6NQB - chains N and A of the 16 polymer chains in the assembly; structure by electron microscopy, 3.80 A resolution.

Chain N:
Name: 30S ribosomal protein S14
Source organism: Escherichia coli
UniProtKB: A0A090BZT4 (A0A090BZT4_ECOLX); residues 1-100 here correspond to UniProt positions 2-101 (UniProt number = residue number + 1)
Chain sequence (99 residues; each row starts with the number of its first residue; note: 1 number in that range is skipped by the numbering (no residue carries it; nothing is unmodelled there)):
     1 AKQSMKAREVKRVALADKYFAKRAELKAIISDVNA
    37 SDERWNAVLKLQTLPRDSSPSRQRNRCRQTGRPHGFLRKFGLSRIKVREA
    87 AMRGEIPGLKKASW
Disordered / not traced: 37-39

Chain A:
Molecule: 16S ribosomal RNA
Source organism: Escherichia coli
Sequence (1542 nucleotides; each row starts with the number of its first residue):
     1 AAAUUGAAGAGUUUGAUCAUGGCUCAGAUUGAACGCUGGCGGCAGGCCUA
    51 ACACAUGCAAGUCGAACGGUAACAGGAAGAAGCUUGCUUCUUUGCUGACG
   101 AGUGGCGGACGGGUGAGUAAUGUCUGGGAAACUGCCUGAUGGAGGGGGAU
   151 AACUACUGGAAACGGUAGCUAAUACCGCAUAACGUCGCAAGACCAAAGAG
   201 GGGGACCUUCGGGCCUCUUGCCAUCGGAUGUGCCCAGAUGGGAUUAGCUA
   251 GUAGGUGGGGUAACGGCUCACCUAGGCGACGAUCCCUAGCUGGUCUGAGA
   301 GGAUGACCAGCCACACUGGAACUGAGACACGGUCCAGACUCCUACGGGAG
   351 GCAGCAGUGGGGAAUAUUGCACAAUGGGCGCAAGCCUGAUGCAGCCAUGC
   401 CGCGUGUAUGAAGAAGGCCUUCGGGUUGUAAAGUACUUUCAGCGGGGAGG
   451 AAGGGAGUAAAGUUAAUACCUUUGCUCAUUGACGUUACCCGCAGAAGAAG
   501 CACCGGCUAACUCCGUGCCAGCAGCCGCGGUAAUACGGAGGGUGCAAGCG
   551 UUAAUCGGAAUUACUGGGCGUAAAGCGCACGCAGGCGGUUUGUUAAGUCA
   601 GAUGUGAAAUCCCCGGGCUCAACCUGGGAACUGCAUCUGAUACUGGCAAG
   651 CUUGAGUCUCGUAGAGGGGGGUAGAAUUCCAGGUGUAGCGGUGAAAUGCG
   701 UAGAGAUCUGGAGGAAUACCGGUGGCGAAGGCGGCCCCCUGGACGAAGAC
   751 UGACGCUCAGGUGCGAAAGCGUGGGGAGCAAACAGGAUUAGAUACCCUGG
   801 UAGUCCACGCCGUAAACGAUGUCGACUUGGAGGUUGUGCCCUUGAGGCGU
   851 GGCUUCCGGAGCUAACGCGUUAAGUCGACCGCCUGGGGAGUACGGCCGCA
   901 AGGUUAAAACUCAAAUGAAUUGACGGGGGCCCGCACAAGCGGUGGAGCAU
   951 GUGGUUUAAUUCGAUGCAACGCGAAGAACCUUACCUGGUCUUGACAUCCA
  1001 CGGAAGUUUUCAGAGAUGAGAAUGUGCCUUCGGGAACCGUGAGACAGGUG
  1051 CUGCAUGGCUGUCGUCAGCUCGUGUUGUGAAAUGUUGGGUUAAGUCCCGC
  1101 AACGAGCGCAACCCUUAUCCUUUGUUGCCAGCGGUCCGGCCGGGAACUCA
  1151 AAGGAGACUGCCAGUGAUAAACUGGAGGAAGGUGGGGAUGACGUCAAGUC
  1201 AUCAUGGCCCUUACGACCAGGGCUACACACGUGCUACAAUGGCGCAUACA
  1251 AAGAGAAGCGACCUCGCGAGAGCAAGCGGACCUCAUAAAGUGCGUCGUAG
  1301 UCCGGAUUGGAGUCUGCAACUCGACUCCAUGAAGUCGGAAUCGCUAGUAA
  1351 UCGUGGAUCAGAAUGCCACGGUGAAUACGUUCCCGGGCCUUGUACACACC
  1401 GCCCGUCACACCAUGGGAGUGGGUUGCAAAAGAAGUAGGUAGCUUAACCU
  1451 UCGGGAGGGCGCUUACCACUUUGUGAUUCAUGACUGGGGUGAAGUCGUAA
  1501 CAAGGUAACCGUAGGGGAACCUGCGGUUGGAUCACCUCCUUA
Disordered / not traced: 1-4, 681-711, 781-800, 1397-1542

Chain N / chain A interface:
Contacting residue pairs (68):
  Ala-1(N) / U1049(A)  base contact
  Ala-1(N) / U1202(A)  hydrogen bond to the phosphate
  Ala-1(N) / C1203(A)  phosphate contact
  Lys-2(N) / A983(A)  salt bridge to the phosphate
  Lys-2(N) / U1049(A)  phosphate contact
  Lys-2(N) / G1050(A)  salt bridge to the phosphate
  Lys-2(N) / A1216(A)  salt bridge to the phosphate
  Gln-3(N) / G1048(A)  phosphate contact
  Gln-3(N) / U1049(A)  phosphate contact
  Gln-3(N) / C1203(A)  sugar contact
  Ser-4(N) / G1047(A)  phosphate contact
  Ser-4(N) / G1048(A)  hydrogen bond to the phosphate
  Ser-4(N) / A1216(A)  hydrogen bond to the phosphate
  Met-5(N) / U981(A)  phosphate contact
  Ala-7(N) / A994(A)  base contact
  Arg-8(N) / U981(A)  salt bridge to the phosphate
  Arg-8(N) / A1216(A)  salt bridge to the phosphate
  Arg-8(N) / C1217(A)  salt bridge to the phosphate
  Arg-12(N) / C980(A)  hydrogen bond to the phosphate
  Arg-12(N) / U981(A)  salt bridge to the phosphate
  Asp-17(N) / A1257(A)  hydrogen bond to the base
  Phe-20(N) / A1257(A)  base contact
  Asp-32(N) / G1272(A)  phosphate contact
  Val-33(N) / A1271(A)  phosphate contact
  Val-33(N) / G1272(A)  phosphate contact
  Val-33(N) / C1314(A)  phosphate contact
  Gln-48(N) / C1317(A)  hydrogen bond to the sugar
  Thr-49(N) / C1317(A)  hydrogen bond to the base
  Leu-50(N) / G1013(A)  base contact
  Leu-50(N) / G1015(A)  sugar contact
  Arg-52(N) / A1219(A)  phosphate contact
  Arg-52(N) / G1220(A)  salt bridge to the phosphate
  Arg-52(N) / C1317(A)  hydrogen bond to the base
  Asp-53(N) / G1015(A)  hydrogen bond to the sugar
  Asp-53(N) / A1016(A)  sugar contact
  Asp-53(N) / C1218(A)  phosphate contact
  Asp-53(N) / A1219(A)  phosphate contact
  Pro-56(N) / A1257(A)  base contact
  Ser-57(N) / C979(A)  hydrogen bond to the base
  Ser-57(N) / A1318(A)  base contact
  Ser-57(N) / A1360(A)  base contact
  Arg-58(N) / C979(A)  hydrogen bond to the base
  Arg-58(N) / C980(A)  hydrogen bond to the sugar
  Arg-60(N) / C1359(A)  phosphate contact
  Thr-66(N) / C1203(A)  sugar contact
  Arg-68(N) / A974(A)  salt bridge to the phosphate
  Arg-68(N) / U1202(A)  hydrogen bond to the sugar
  Pro-69(N) / U1049(A)  base contact
  His-70(N) / A974(A)  hydrogen bond to the sugar
  His-70(N) / G976(A)  salt bridge to the phosphate
  Gly-71(N) / A974(A)  phosphate contact
  Gly-71(N) / A975(A)  sugar contact
  Gly-71(N) / G976(A)  hydrogen bond to the phosphate
  Phe-72(N) / U1358(A)  sugar contact
  Leu-73(N) / U1358(A)  phosphate contact
  Arg-74(N) / U1358(A)  salt bridge to the phosphate
  Arg-80(N) / G973(A)  hydrogen bond to the sugar
  Arg-80(N) / A974(A)  salt bridge to the phosphate
  Ile-81(N) / U1202(A)  base contact
  Arg-84(N) / C1059(A)  phosphate contact
  Arg-84(N) / U1060(A)  salt bridge to the phosphate
  Lys-97(N) / U1189(A)  salt bridge to the phosphate
  Ser-99(N) / C1114(A)  hydrogen bond to the sugar
  Trp-100(N) / C1114(A)  base contact
  Trp-100(N) / U1115(A)  hydrogen bond to the sugar
  Trp-100(N) / G1186(A)  hydrogen bond to the base
  Trp-100(N) / G1187(A)  sugar contact
  Trp-100(N) / C1369(A)  phosphate contact
Interface residues without a listed pair, chain N (42 interface residues in all): Lys-11, Arg-40, Pro-51, Ser-55, Asn-61, Arg-62, Lys-96
Interface residues without a listed pair, chain A (46 interface residues in all): U982, C995, A1188, G1215, G1316, A1357

In short:
42 residues of chain N face 46 of chain A across their interface; the contacts include 19 hydrogen bonds and
14 salt bridges. Among the polar pairs are Asp-17(N)/A1257(A), Thr-49(N)/C1317(A) and Arg-52(N)/C1317(A).
Here chain N is 30S ribosomal protein S14 and chain A is 16S ribosomal RNA, both from Escherichia coli. Entry
6NQB (Role of Era in Assembly and Homeostasis of the Ribosomal Small Subunit) was determined by electron
microscopy.
